5MFH - chains A and E; structure by X-ray diffraction, 2.00 A resolution.

Chain A:
Protein: Yiiim5aii
Source organism: synthetic construct
Sequence (286 residues; numbered 8 to 293; the number before each row is that of its first residue):
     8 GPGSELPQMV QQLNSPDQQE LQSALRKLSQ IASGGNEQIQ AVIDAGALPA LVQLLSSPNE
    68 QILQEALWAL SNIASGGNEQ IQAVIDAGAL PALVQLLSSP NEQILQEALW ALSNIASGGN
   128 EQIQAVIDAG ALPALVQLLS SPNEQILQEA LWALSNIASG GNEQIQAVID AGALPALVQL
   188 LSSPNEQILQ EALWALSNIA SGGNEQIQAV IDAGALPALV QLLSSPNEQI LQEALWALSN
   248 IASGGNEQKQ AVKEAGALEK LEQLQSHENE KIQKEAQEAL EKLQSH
Disordered / not traced: 8-9, 293
Ion coordination: Ca2+ site 1: Q18, N21, E288; Ca2+ site 2: P23, Q25 (shared with 2 residues of chain B); Ca2+ site 3: P65, E67 (shared with 2 residues of chain B); Ca2+ site 4: P107, E109 (shared with 2 residues of chain B); Ca2+ site 5: E128 (shared with 2 residues of chain C); Ca2+ site 6: P149, E151 (shared with 2 residues of chain B); Ca2+ site 7: P191, E193 (shared with 2 residues of chain B); Ca2+ site 8: P233, E235 (shared with 2 residues of chain B); Ca2+ site 9: E282, E285

Chain E:
Protein: (RR)5
Sequence (10 residues; row label = number of the first residue in the row):
     1 RRRRRRRRRR
Disordered / not traced: 9-10

Interface between chain A and chain E:
Residue-residue contacts (36):
  Q37(A) with R6(E)
  N43(A) with R5(E)
  I46(A) with R5(E)
  W75(A) with R6(E); R7(E)
  N79(A) with R5(E); R6(E), hydrogen bond (side chain-backbone)
  A81(A) with R3(E)
  S82(A) with R3(E); R4(E); R5(E), hydrogen bond
  G83(A) with R3(E), hydrogen bond (backbone-side chain); R5(E)
  G84(A) with R3(E)
  N85(A) with R3(E), hydrogen bond
  I88(A) with R3(E)
  Q113(A) with R7(E)
  W117(A) with R4(E); R7(E)
  S120(A) with R4(E)
  N121(A) with R4(E), hydrogen bond (side chain-backbone)
  S124(A) with R1(E); R2(E); R3(E), hydrogen bond
  G125(A) with R1(E), hydrogen bond (backbone-side chain); R3(E)
  G126(A) with R1(E)
  N127(A) with R1(E), hydrogen bond
  I130(A) with R1(E)
  E156(A) with R4(E), salt bridge
  W159(A) with R2(E), hydrogen bond (side chain-backbone); R4(E)
  N163(A) with R1(E); R2(E), hydrogen bond (side chain-backbone)
  S166(A) with R1(E), hydrogen bond (backbone-side chain)
  G167(A) with R1(E)
Also at the interface, not in a pair above, chain A (28 interface residues in all): A39, S40, G42

In short:
28 residues of chain A face 7 of chain E across their interface, with 11 hydrogen bonds and 1 salt bridge.
Polar contacts include E156(A)-R4(E), N79(A)-R6(E) and S82(A)-R5(E). Q18(A), N21(A) and E288(A) form the Ca2+
site 1. P23(A) and Q25(A) form the Ca2+ site 2.
Here chain A is Yiiim5aii (synthetic construct) and chain E is (RR)5. Entry 5MFH (Designed armadillo repeat
protein YIIIM5AII in complex with peptide (RR)5) was determined by X-ray diffraction, deposited together with
5MFF, 5MFG, 5MFI, 5MFJ and 5MFK.
